4YG4 - chains B and F of the 4 polymer chains in the assembly; structure by X-ray diffraction, 3.50 A resolution.

Chain B:
Protein: Antitoxin HipB
From: Escherichia coli (strain K12)
Reference sequence: P23873 (HIPB_ECOLI); numbering as in UniProt (aligned over 4-74)
Chain sequence (71 residues; numbered 4 to 74; the number before each row is that of its first residue):
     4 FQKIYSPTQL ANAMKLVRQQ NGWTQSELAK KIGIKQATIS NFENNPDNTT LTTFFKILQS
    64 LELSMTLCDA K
Swiss-Prot annotation at these positions:
  - DNA-binding region: Arg21 to Asn47 (H-T-H motif)

Chain F:
Molecule: 20-nt DNA strand
Sequence (20 nucleotides; row label = number of the first residue in the row):
   728 ATATCCCCTT AAGGGGATAA

Chain B / chain F interface:
Pairs across the interface (15):
  Ile37(B) - DG741(F)  phosphate contact
  Lys38(B) - DG741(F)  hydrogen bond to the base
  Lys38(B) - DG742(F)  hydrogen bond to the base
  Lys38(B) - DG743(F)  hydrogen bond to the base
  Gln39(B) - DA744(F)  hydrogen bond to the base
  Thr41(B) - DG740(F)  sugar contact
  Thr41(B) - DG741(F)  hydrogen bond to the phosphate
  Asn44(B) - DA739(F)  phosphate contact
  Asn44(B) - DG740(F)  hydrogen bond to the phosphate
  Asn48(B) - DA739(F)  hydrogen bond to the phosphate
  Asn51(B) - DA738(F)  phosphate contact
  Asn51(B) - DA739(F)  sugar contact
  Thr52(B) - DG740(F)  phosphate contact
  Thr53(B) - DG740(F)  hydrogen bond to the phosphate
  Thr56(B) - DG740(F)  hydrogen bond to the phosphate
Interface residues without a listed pair, chain B (11 interface residues in all): Ala40

Overview:
Chain B and chain F form an interface of 11 and 7 residues respectively; the contacts include 9 hydrogen
bonds. Among the polar pairs are Lys38(B)-DG741(F), Lys38(B)-DG742(F) and Lys38(B)-DG743(F). Curated
annotation (UniProt) lists 2 mutagenesis sites on chain B.
Chain B is Antitoxin HipB (Escherichia coli (strain K12)) and chain F is a 20-nt DNA strand; the structure,
HipB-O1-O1* complex, was determined by X-ray diffraction (same publication as 5K98, 4YG1 and 4YG7).
